8IGR - chains I and T of the 12 polymer chains in the assembly; structure by electron microscopy, 3.10 A resolution.

Chain I:
Protein: DNA-directed RNA polymerase subunit beta
From: Escherichia coli (strain K12)
Notes: EC 2.7.7.6
Reference sequence: P0A8V2 (RPOB_ECOLI); residue numbers follow UniProt; this construct covers 1-1342
Sequence (1342 residues; each row starts with the number of its first residue):
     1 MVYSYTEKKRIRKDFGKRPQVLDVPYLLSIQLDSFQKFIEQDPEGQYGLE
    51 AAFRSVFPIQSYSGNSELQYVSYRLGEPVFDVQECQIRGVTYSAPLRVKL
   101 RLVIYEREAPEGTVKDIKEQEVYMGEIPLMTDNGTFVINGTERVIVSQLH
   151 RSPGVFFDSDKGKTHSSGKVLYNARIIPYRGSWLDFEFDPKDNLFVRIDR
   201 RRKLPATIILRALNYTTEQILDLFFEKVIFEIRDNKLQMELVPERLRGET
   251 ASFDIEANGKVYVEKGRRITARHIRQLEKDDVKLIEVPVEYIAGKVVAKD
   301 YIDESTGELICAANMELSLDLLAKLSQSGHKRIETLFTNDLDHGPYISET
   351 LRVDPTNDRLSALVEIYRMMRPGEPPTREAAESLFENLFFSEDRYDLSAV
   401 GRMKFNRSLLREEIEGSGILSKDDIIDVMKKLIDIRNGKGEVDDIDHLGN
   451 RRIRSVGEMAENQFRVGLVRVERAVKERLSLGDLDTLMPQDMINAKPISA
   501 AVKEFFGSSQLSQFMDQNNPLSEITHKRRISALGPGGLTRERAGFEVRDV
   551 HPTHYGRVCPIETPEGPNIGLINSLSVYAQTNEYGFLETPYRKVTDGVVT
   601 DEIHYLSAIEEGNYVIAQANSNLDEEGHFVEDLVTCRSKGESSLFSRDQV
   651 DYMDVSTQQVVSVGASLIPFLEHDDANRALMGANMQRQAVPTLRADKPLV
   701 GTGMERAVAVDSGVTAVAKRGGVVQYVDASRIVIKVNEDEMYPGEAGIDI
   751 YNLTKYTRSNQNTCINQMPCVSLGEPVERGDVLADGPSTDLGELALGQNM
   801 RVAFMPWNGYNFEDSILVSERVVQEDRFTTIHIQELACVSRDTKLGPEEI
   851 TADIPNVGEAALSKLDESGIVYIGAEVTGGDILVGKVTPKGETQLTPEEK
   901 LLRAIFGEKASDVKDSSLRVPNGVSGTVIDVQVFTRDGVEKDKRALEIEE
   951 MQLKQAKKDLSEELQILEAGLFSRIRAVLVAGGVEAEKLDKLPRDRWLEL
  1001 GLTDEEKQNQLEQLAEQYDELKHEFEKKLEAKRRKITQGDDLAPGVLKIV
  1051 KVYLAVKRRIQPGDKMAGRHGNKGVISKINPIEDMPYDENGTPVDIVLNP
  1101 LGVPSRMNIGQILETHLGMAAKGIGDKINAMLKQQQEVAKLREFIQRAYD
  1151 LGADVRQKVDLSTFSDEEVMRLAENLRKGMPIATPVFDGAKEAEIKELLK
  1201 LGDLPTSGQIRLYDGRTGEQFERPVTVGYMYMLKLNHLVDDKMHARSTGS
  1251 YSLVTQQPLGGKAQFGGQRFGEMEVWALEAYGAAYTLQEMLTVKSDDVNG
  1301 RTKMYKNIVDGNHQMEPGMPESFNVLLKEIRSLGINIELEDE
Disordered / not traced: 1, 225-345, 968-1020
Curated features (UniProtKB/Swiss-Prot):
  - modified residue (N6-acetyllysine): Lys1022, Lys1200
  - mutagenesis: Ile561 (I561S: Resistant to antibiotics salinamide A and B), Ile569 (I569S: Resistant to antibiotics salinamide A and B), Ala665 (A665E: Resistant to antibiotics salinamide A and B), Asp675 (D675A/G: Resistant to antibiotics salinamide A and B), Asn677 (N677H/K: Resistant to antibiotics salinamide A and B), Leu680 (L680M: Resistant to antibiotics salinamide A and B), Glu813 (E813K: Disrupts the enzyme's active center)

Chain T:
Molecule: template strand DNA
Sequence (85 nucleotides; numbered 1 to 85; the number before each row is that of its first residue):
     1 GCATACATTCAATCAATTGTTATCTAAGGAAATACTTACATATGGTTCGT
    51 GCAAACAAACGCAACGAGGCTCTACGAATCGAGAG
Disordered / not traced: 1-8, 70-85

Interface between chain I and chain T:
Residue-residue contacts - 20 pairs, chain I then chain T:
  Asn139(I) - DA32(T)  base contact
  His165(I) - DT17(T)  salt bridge to the phosphate
  Arg470(I) - DA34(T)  hydrogen bond to the base
  Asn494(I) - DC35(T)  phosphate contact
  Lys496(I) - DA34(T)  phosphate contact
  Lys496(I) - DC35(T)  phosphate contact
  Pro497(I) - DA34(T)  sugar contact
  Ala500(I) - DA34(T)  phosphate contact
  Lys503(I) - DT33(T)  hydrogen bond to the base
  Glu504(I) - DT33(T)  phosphate contact
  Ser508(I) - DT33(T)  base contact
  Phe514(I) - DA30(T)  phosphate contact
  Gly1261(I) - DG28(T)  phosphate contact
  Lys1262(I) - DG28(T)  phosphate contact
  Gln1264(I) - DG29(T)  base contact
  Gln1268(I) - DA27(T)  phosphate contact
  Arg1269(I) - DA26(T)  salt bridge to the phosphate
  Arg1269(I) - DA27(T)  hydrogen bond to the phosphate
  Gly1271(I) - DA26(T)  phosphate contact
  Met1273(I) - DT25(T)  sugar contact

Summary:
18 residues of chain I face 11 of chain T across their interface, with 3 hydrogen bonds and 2 salt bridges.
Among the polar pairs are Arg470(I)-DA34(T), Lys503(I)-DT33(T) and Arg1269(I)-DA27(T). From UniProt: 7
mutagenesis sites on chain I.
Chain I is DNA-directed RNA polymerase subunit beta (Escherichia coli (strain K12)) and chain T is template
strand DNA; the structure, Cryo-EM structure of CII-dependent transcription activation complex, was determined
by electron microscopy (same publication as 8IGS).
